4Q0A - chains C and D; structure by X-ray diffraction, 1.90 A resolution.

# Chain C
Name: Vitamin D3 receptor A
From: Danio rerio
Notes: fragment: Ligand binding domain
Reference sequence: Q9PTN2 (VDRA_DANRE); residue numbers follow UniProt; this construct covers 156-453
Sequence (302 residues; row label = number of the first residue in the row):
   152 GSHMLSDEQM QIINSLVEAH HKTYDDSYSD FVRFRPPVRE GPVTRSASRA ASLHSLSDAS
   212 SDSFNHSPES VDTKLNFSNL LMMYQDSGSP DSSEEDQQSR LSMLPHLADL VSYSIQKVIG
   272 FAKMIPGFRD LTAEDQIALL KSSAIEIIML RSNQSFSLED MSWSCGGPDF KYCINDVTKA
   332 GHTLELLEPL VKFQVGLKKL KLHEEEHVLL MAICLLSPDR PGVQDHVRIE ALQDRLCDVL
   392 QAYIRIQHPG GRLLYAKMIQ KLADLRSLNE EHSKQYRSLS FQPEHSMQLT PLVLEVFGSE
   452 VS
Not modelled in the structure: 152-154, 191-250
Construct notes: expression tag (152-155)
Ligand contacts:
  - Lithocholic acid (4OA; (3beta,5beta,14beta,17alpha)-3-hydroxycholan-24-oic acid), molecule 1: Tyr175, Tyr179, Leu258, Leu261, Val262, Ile296, Ile299, Met300, Arg302, Ser303, Ser306, Trp314, Cys316, Tyr323, Val328, Ala331, His333, Leu337, Leu338, Leu341, His423
  - Lithocholic acid (4OA), molecule 2: Asp181, Arg184, Phe185, Arg186, Pro256, Asp260, Ser263, Tyr264, Gln267, Met438, Gln439, Thr441, Leu443
UniProt features mapped onto this chain:
  - region: Lys274 to Lys292 (Interaction with coactivator LXXLL motif)
  - motif: Pro442 to Ser450 (9aaTAD)
  - binding site (calcitriol): Tyr175, Ser265, Arg302, Ser306, His333, His423

# Chain D
Name: Nuclear receptor coactivator 2
Notes: fragment: peptide
Reference sequence: Q15596 (NCOA2_HUMAN); residues 688-696 here correspond to UniProt positions 687-695 (UniProt number = residue number - 1)
Sequence (10 residues; each row starts with the number of its first residue):
   687 GHKILHRLLQ
Construct notes: expression tag (687)

# Chain C / chain D interface
Pairs across the interface (26):
  Ile270(C) with Leu691(D), hydrophobic; Leu694(D), hydrophobic; Leu695(D), hydrophobic
  Lys274(C) with Leu694(D), hydrogen bond (side chain-backbone); Leu695(D); Gln696(D)
  Phe279(C) with Leu695(D), hydrophobic
  Arg280(C) with Leu695(D), hydrogen bond (side chain-backbone); Gln696(D)
  Ala284(C) with His692(D)
  Gln287(C) with Leu695(D)
  Ile288(C) with His688(D); Leu691(D), hydrophobic; His692(D); Leu695(D), hydrophobic
  Leu291(C) with Leu695(D), hydrophobic
  Lys292(C) with His688(D), hydrogen bond; Leu691(D)
  Pro442(C) with Ile690(D), hydrophobic
  Leu443(C) with Ile690(D), hydrophobic
  Glu446(C) with His688(D); Lys689(D), hydrogen bond (side chain-backbone); Ile690(D), hydrogen bond (side chain-backbone); Leu691(D), hydrogen bond (side chain-backbone)
  Glu451(C) with His688(D)
  Ser453(C) with His688(D)
Interface residues without a listed pair, chain C (17 interface residues in all): Glu285, Val447, Val452

# In short
17 residues of chain C face 8 of chain D across their interface; the contacts include 6 hydrogen bonds. Among
the polar pairs are Lys274(C)-Leu694(D), Arg280(C)-Leu695(D) and Lys292(C)-His688(D). Bound to chain C:
Lithocholic acid. UniProt lists 6 calcitriol-binding residues on chain C.
Chain C is Vitamin D3 receptor A (Danio rerio) and chain D is Nuclear receptor coactivator 2; the structure,
Vitamin D Receptor complex with lithocholic acid, was determined by X-ray diffraction.
